PDB entry 4UO4 | X-ray diffraction, 2.60 A resolution | chains A and B

== Chain A ==
Protein: H3 haemagglutinin HA1 chain
From: Influenza A virus
UniProt: E0UVR5 (E0UVR5_9INFA); residues 2-329 here correspond to UniProt positions 17-344 (UniProt number = residue number + 15)
Chain sequence (328 residues; numbered 2 to 329; the number before each row is that of its first residue):
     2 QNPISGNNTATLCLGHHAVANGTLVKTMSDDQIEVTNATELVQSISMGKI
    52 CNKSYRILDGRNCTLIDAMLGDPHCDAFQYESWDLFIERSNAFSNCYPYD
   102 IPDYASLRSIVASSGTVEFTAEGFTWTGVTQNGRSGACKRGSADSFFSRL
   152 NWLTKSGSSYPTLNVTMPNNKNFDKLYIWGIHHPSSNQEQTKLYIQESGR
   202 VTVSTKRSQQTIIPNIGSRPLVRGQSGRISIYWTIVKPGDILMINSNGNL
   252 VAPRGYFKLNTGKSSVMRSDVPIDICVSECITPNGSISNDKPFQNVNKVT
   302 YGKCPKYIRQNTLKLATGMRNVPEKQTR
Unresolved in the structure: 2-7, 327-329
Cystine bridges: Cys52-Cys277, Cys64-Cys76, Cys97-Cys139, Cys281-Cys305
Glycans and other covalent adducts: N-acetylglucosamine (NAG) linked to Asn22, Asn38, Asn63, Asn285; glycan linked to Asn165
Reported in the primary citation:
  - specificity-determining residues: Leu222
  - conformationally variable residues (loop rearrangement): Leu25 to Glu35

== Chain B ==
Protein: H3 haemagglutinin HA2 chain
From: Influenza A virus
UniProt: E0UVR5 (E0UVR5_9INFA); residues 1-172 here correspond to UniProt positions 345-516 (UniProt number = residue number + 344)
Chain sequence (175 residues; row label = number of the first residue in the row):
     1 GIFGAIAGFIENGWEGMVDGWYGFRYQNSEGTGQAADLKSTQAAIDQING
    51 KLNRVIERTNEKFHQIEKEFSEVEGRIQDLEKYVEDTKIDLWSYNAELLV
   101 ALENQHTIDLTDAEMNKLFEKTRRQLRENAEDMGDGCFKIYHKCDNACIE
   151 SIRTGTYDHYIYRDEALNNRFQSGR
Sequence notes: expression tag (173-175); conflict Glu131 (Asp475 in E0UVR5)
Cystine bridges: Cys144-Cys148
Reported in the primary citation:
  - conformationally variable residues (helix shift): Asn49 to Gly50
  - contacts within the chain: Gln105-Asp109 (water-mediated contact)

== Interface between chain A and chain B ==
Disulfides between the chains: Cys14(A)-Cys137(B)
Residue-residue contacts (122):
  Asn9(A) - His142(B)
  Asn9(A) - Lys143(B)  hydrogen bond (backbone-backbone)
  Asn9(A) - Asn169(B)
  Thr10(A) - Ile140(B)
  Thr10(A) - His142(B)
  Ala11(A) - Gln27(B)
  Ala11(A) - Phe138(B)
  Ala11(A) - Lys139(B)
  Ala11(A) - Ile140(B)  hydrogen bond (backbone-backbone)
  Ala11(A) - His142(B)
  Thr12(A) - Tyr26(B)
  Thr12(A) - Gln27(B)  hydrogen bond (backbone-backbone)
  Thr12(A) - Met133(B)
  Thr12(A) - Phe138(B)
  Leu13(A) - Phe24(B)  hydrophobic
  Leu13(A) - Arg25(B)
  Leu13(A) - Tyr26(B)  hydrophobic
  Leu13(A) - Cys137(B)
  Leu13(A) - Phe138(B)  hydrogen bond (backbone-backbone)
  Leu13(A) - Ile152(B)  hydrophobic
  Cys14(A) - Trp14(B)
  Cys14(A) - Gly23(B)
  Cys14(A) - Phe24(B)
  Cys14(A) - Arg25(B)  hydrogen bond (backbone-backbone)
  Cys14(A) - Gly136(B)
  Cys14(A) - Cys137(B)  disulfide
  Leu15(A) - Ile10(B)
  Leu15(A) - Trp14(B)
  Leu15(A) - Gly23(B)
  Leu15(A) - Phe24(B)  hydrophobic
  Leu15(A) - Leu118(B)  hydrophobic
  Leu15(A) - Phe119(B)  hydrophobic
  Leu15(A) - Gly136(B)  hydrogen bond (backbone-backbone)
  Leu15(A) - Phe138(B)  hydrophobic
  Gly16(A) - Trp14(B)
  Gly16(A) - Tyr22(B)
  Gly16(A) - Gly23(B)  hydrogen bond (backbone-backbone)
  Gly16(A) - Met115(B)
  His17(A) - Ile6(B)
  His17(A) - Asn12(B)
  His17(A) - Gly13(B)
  His17(A) - Trp14(B)  hydrogen bond (backbone-backbone)
  His17(A) - Met17(B)
  His17(A) - Trp21(B)
  His17(A) - Tyr22(B)
  His17(A) - Met115(B)
  His18(A) - Trp14(B)
  His18(A) - Met17(B)
  His18(A) - Gly20(B)
  His18(A) - Trp21(B)  hydrogen bond (backbone-backbone)
  Ala19(A) - Gly13(B)
  Ala19(A) - Trp14(B)  hydrogen bond (backbone-backbone)
  Ala19(A) - Glu15(B)
  Ala21(A) - Glu15(B)
  Val26(A) - Asn104(B)
  Lys27(A) - Glu97(B)  salt bridge
  Lys27(A) - Asn104(B)  hydrogen bond (backbone-side chain)
  Thr28(A) - Ala101(B)
  Thr28(A) - Gln105(B)  hydrogen bond
  Met29(A) - Ala101(B)
  Met29(A) - Leu102(B)  hydrophobic
  Met29(A) - Gln105(B)  hydrogen bond (backbone-side chain)
  Ser30(A) - Gln105(B)  hydrogen bond
  Val36(A) - Ile108(B)  hydrophobic
  Leu42(A) - Leu52(B)  hydrophobic
  Leu42(A) - Val100(B)  hydrophobic
  Tyr56(A) - Glu61(B)  hydrogen bond
  Arg109(A) - Glu67(B)  salt bridge
  Ser110(A) - His64(B)  hydrogen bond
  Lys264(A) - Phe63(B)
  Ser265(A) - His64(B)
  Ser266(A) - His64(B)  hydrogen bond
  Arg269(A) - Glu67(B)  salt bridge
  Phe294(A) - Ala96(B)  hydrophobic
  Lys299(A) - Lys68(B)  hydrogen bond (backbone-side chain)
  Lys299(A) - Glu85(B)
  Lys299(A) - Ile89(B)
  Val300(A) - Lys68(B)
  Thr301(A) - Gln65(B)
  Tyr302(A) - Lys62(B)
  Tyr302(A) - Phe63(B)  hydrophobic
  Gly303(A) - Asn60(B)
  Gly303(A) - Glu61(B)
  Gly303(A) - Lys62(B)  hydrogen bond (backbone-backbone)
  Lys304(A) - Thr59(B)
  Lys304(A) - Asn60(B)
  Cys305(A) - Thr59(B)
  Cys305(A) - Asn60(B)
  Lys307(A) - Trp92(B)
  Tyr308(A) - Ile89(B)  hydrophobic
  Ile309(A) - Trp92(B)
  Ile309(A) - Ser93(B)
  Ile309(A) - Ala96(B)  hydrophobic
  Arg310(A) - Asp86(B)  salt bridge
  Arg310(A) - Ile89(B)
  Arg310(A) - Asp90(B)  salt bridge
  Arg310(A) - Ser93(B)  hydrogen bond (backbone-side chain)
  Gln311(A) - Ser93(B)  hydrogen bond (side chain-backbone)
  Gln311(A) - Glu97(B)  hydrogen bond
  Leu314(A) - Ala96(B)  hydrophobic
  Leu314(A) - Glu97(B)
  Lys315(A) - Val100(B)
  Lys315(A) - Asn104(B)  hydrogen bond (backbone-side chain)
  Leu316(A) - Glu103(B)
  Leu316(A) - Asn104(B)
  Ala317(A) - Asn104(B)  hydrogen bond (backbone-side chain)
  Thr318(A) - Trp21(B)
  Thr318(A) - Ile48(B)
  Gly319(A) - Trp21(B)
  Gly319(A) - Thr107(B)
  Met320(A) - Trp21(B)  hydrophobic
  Met320(A) - Tyr22(B)
  Met320(A) - Thr111(B)
  Arg321(A) - Ile6(B)
  Arg321(A) - Ala7(B)
  Val323(A) - Ala7(B)  hydrophobic
  Val323(A) - Glu11(B)
  Val323(A) - Asn12(B)
  Val323(A) - Gly13(B)  hydrogen bond (backbone-backbone)
  Pro324(A) - Asn12(B)
  Glu325(A) - Asn12(B)
  Lys326(A) - Asn12(B)
Other interface residues (no listed pair), chain A (59 interface residues in all): Asn8, Val20, Ala113, Ser114, Val267, Asn290, Pro293, Pro306
Other interface residues (no listed pair), chain B (65 interface residues in all): Asn28, Ser29, Glu69, Leu99, Thr122, Tyr141, Cys144
Interface features reported in the paper:
  - residue pairs: Ser30(A)-Gln105(B) (hydrogen bond)

== In short ==
59 residues of chain A and 65 residues of chain B are in contact; the contacts include 1 disulfide bond, 25
hydrogen bonds and 5 salt bridges. Among the polar pairs are Lys27(A)-Glu97(B), Arg109(A)-Glu67(B) and
Arg269(A)-Glu67(B). The paper describes a hydrogen bond between Ser30(A) and Gln105(B). From the paper: the
specificity determinant Leu222(A); conformational variability at Leu25(A) and Asn49(B).
Here chain A is H3 haemagglutinin HA1 chain and chain B is H3 haemagglutinin HA2 chain, both from Influenza A
virus. Entry 4UO4 (Structure of the A_Canine_Colorado_17864_06 H3 haemagglutinin) was determined by X-ray
diffraction (same publication as 4UNW, 4UNX, 4UNY, 4UNZ, 4UO0, 4UO1 and 8 further entries).
